5W65 - chains Q and T of the 20 polymer chains in the assembly; structure by electron microscopy, 4.30 A resolution (low resolution: residue-level contacts below are approximate; hydrogen-bond / salt-bridge calls are withheld).

== Chain Q ==
Protein: RNA polymerase I-specific transcription initiation factor RRN11
Organism: Saccharomyces cerevisiae (strain ATCC 204508 / S288c)
Reference sequence: Q04712 (RRN11_YEAST); numbering as in UniProt (aligned over 1-507)
Amino-acid sequence (507 residues; row label = number of the first residue in the row):
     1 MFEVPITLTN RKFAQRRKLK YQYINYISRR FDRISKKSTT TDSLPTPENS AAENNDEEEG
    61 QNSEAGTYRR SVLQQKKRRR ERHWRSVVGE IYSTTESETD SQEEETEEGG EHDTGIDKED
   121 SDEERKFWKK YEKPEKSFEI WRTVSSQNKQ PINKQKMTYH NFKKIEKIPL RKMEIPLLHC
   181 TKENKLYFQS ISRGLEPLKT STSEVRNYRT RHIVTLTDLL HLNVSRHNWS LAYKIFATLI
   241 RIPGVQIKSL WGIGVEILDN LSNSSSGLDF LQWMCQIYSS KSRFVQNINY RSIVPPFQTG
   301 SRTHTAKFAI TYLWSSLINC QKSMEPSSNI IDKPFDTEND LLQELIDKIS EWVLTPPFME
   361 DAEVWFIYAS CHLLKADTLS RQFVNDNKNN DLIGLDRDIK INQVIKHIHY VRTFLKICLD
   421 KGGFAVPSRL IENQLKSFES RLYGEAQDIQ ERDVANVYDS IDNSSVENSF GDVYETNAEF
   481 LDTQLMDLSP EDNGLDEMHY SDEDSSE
Unresolved in the structure: 37-120, 327-336, 444-507
Covalently attached groups: covalent link Pro5-Gln246, Ile247-Gln298; covalent link Phe13-Ser201; covalent link Arg17-Arg291; covalent link Val245-Leu250, Ile393-Leu395

== Chain T ==
Molecule: template strand DNA
Sequence (54 nucleotides; numbered 1 to 54; the number before each row is that of its first residue):
     1 TGTCTTCAAC TGCTTTCGCA TGAAGTACCT CCCAACTACT TTTCCTCACA CTTG

== Interface between chain Q and chain T ==
Pairs across the interface (11; chain Q residue first):
  Lys18(Q) - DT40(T)
  Ser121(Q) - DT40(T)
  Ile288(Q) - DT37(T)
  Ile288(Q) - DA38(T)
  Asn289(Q) - DA38(T)
  Asn289(Q) - DC39(T)
  Tyr290(Q) - DA38(T)
  Arg291(Q) - DA38(T)
  Arg291(Q) - DC39(T)
  Ser292(Q) - DA38(T)
  Ile293(Q) - DA38(T)
Other interface residues (no listed pair), chain Q (10 interface residues in all): Asn10, Glu124

== Summary ==
Chain Q and chain T form an interface of 10 and 4 residues respectively.
Here chain Q is RNA polymerase I-specific transcription initiation factor RRN11 (Saccharomyces cerevisiae
(strain ATCC 204508 / S288c)) and chain T is template strand DNA. Entry 5W65 (RNA polymerase I Initial
Transcribing Complex State 2) was determined by electron microscopy, deposited together with 5W5Y, 5W64 and
5W66.
